PDB entry 1A2L | X-ray diffraction, 2.70 A resolution | chain A

# Chain A
Protein: Disulfide bond formation protein
From: Escherichia coli
UniProtKB: P24991 (DSBA_ECOLI); residues 1-189 here correspond to UniProt positions 20-208 (UniProt number = residue number + 19)
Amino-acid sequence (189 residues; row label = number of the first residue in the row):
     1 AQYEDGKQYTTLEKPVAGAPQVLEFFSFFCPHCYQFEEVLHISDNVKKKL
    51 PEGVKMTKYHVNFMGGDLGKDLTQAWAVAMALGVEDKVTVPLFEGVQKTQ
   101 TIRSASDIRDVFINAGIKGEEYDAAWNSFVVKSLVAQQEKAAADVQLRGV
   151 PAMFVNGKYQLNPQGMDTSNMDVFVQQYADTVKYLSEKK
Disordered / not traced: 1-2, 189
What the authors report for this chain:
  - catalytic residues: Cys-30 (citing earlier work)
  - contacts within the chain: Cys-30/Cys-33 (hydrogen bond), Cys-30/His-32 (backbone contact)
  - conformationally variable residues (side-chain flip): Cys-30, His-32

# Summary
From the paper: the catalytic residue Cys-30; conformational variability at Cys-30 and His-32.
Chain A is Disulfide bond formation protein (Escherichia coli); the structure, Reduced dsba at 2.7 angstroms
resolution, was determined by X-ray diffraction, deposited together with 1A2J and 1A2M.
